Entry 4TKJ (X-ray diffraction, 0.87 A resolution); this record covers chain A.

# Chain A
Molecule: Fatty acid-binding protein, heart
From: Homo sapiens
UniProtKB: P05413 (FABPH_HUMAN); residues 0-132 here correspond to UniProt positions 1-133 (UniProt number = residue number + 1)
Amino-acid sequence (133 residues; each row starts with the number of its first residue; numbering starts at 0):
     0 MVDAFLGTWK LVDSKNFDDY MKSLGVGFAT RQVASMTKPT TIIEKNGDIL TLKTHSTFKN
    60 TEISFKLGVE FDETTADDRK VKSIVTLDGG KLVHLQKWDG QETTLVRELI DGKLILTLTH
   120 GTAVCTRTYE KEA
Swiss-Prot annotation at these positions:
  - binding site ((9Z)-octadecenoate): R126 to Y128
  - binding site (hexadecanoate): R126 to Y128
  - binding site (octadecanoate): R126 to Y128
  - modified residue: V1 (N-acetylvaline), T7 (Phosphothreonine), Y19 (Phosphotyrosine), S22 (Phosphoserine), T29 (Phosphothreonine), S82 (Phosphoserine)
Residues lining bound ligands: glucosamine 6-phosphate (GLP; 2-amino-2-deoxy-6-O-phosphono-alpha-D-glucopyranose): F57, K58, N59, T60, T73, T74, A75, D77
What the authors report for this chain:
  - binding site for palmitic acid: F16, A75

# In short
Ligands of chain A: glucosamine 6-phosphate. UniProt lists 3 (9Z)-octadecenoate-binding residues, 3
hexadecanoate-binding residues and 3 octadecanoate-binding residues. The paper reports a binding site for
palmitic acid at F16 and A75.
Chain A is Fatty acid-binding protein, heart (Homo sapiens); the structure, The 0.87 angstrom X-ray structure
of the human heart fatty acid-binding protein complexed with palmitic acid, was determined by X-ray
diffraction together with 3WVM, 4TJZ, 4TKB and 4TKH from the same study.
